Entry 2ABA (X-ray diffraction, 1.05 A resolution); this record covers chain A.

== Chain A ==
Molecule: pentaerythritol tetranitrate reductase
Source organism: Enterobacter cloacae
Notes: EC 1.7.99.-
UniProt: P71278 (P71278_ENTCL); residues 1-364 here correspond to UniProt positions 2-365 (UniProt number = residue number + 1)
Amino-acid sequence (364 residues; row label = number of the first residue in the row):
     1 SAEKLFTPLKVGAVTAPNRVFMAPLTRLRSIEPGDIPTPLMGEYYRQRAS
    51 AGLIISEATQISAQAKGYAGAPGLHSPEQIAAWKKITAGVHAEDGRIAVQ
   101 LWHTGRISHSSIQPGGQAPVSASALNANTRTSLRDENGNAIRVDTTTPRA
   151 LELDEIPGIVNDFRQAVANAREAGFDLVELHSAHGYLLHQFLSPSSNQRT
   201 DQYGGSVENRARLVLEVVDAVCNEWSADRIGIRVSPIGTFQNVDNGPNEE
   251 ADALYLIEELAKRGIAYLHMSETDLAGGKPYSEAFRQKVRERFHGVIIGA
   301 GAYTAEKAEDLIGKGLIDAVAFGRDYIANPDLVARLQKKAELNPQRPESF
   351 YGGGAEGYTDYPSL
Unresolved in the structure: 1-2
Small-molecule neighbours:
  - FMN (flavin mononucleotide): A23, P24, L25, T26, E57, A58, Q100, H181, H184, R233, S271, L275, A300, G301, A302, A321, F322, G323, R324, I327, F350, Y351
  - progesterone (STR): T26, Y68, W102, R130, T131, S132, R142, H181, H184, Y186, Q241, L275, Y351

== Overview ==
Ligands of chain A: flavin mononucleotide and progesterone.
Chain A is pentaerythritol tetranitrate reductase (Enterobacter cloacae); the structure, Structure of reduced
PETN reductase in complex with progesterone, was determined by X-ray diffraction together with 2ABB from the
same study.
